Entry 7OW6 (X-ray diffraction, 2.64 A resolution); this record covers chains A and E of the 5 polymer chains in the assembly.

[Chain A]
Molecule: MHC class I antigen
Organism: Homo sapiens
UniProtKB: A0A583ZB34 (A0A583ZB34_HUMAN); residues 1-275 here correspond to UniProt positions 25-299 (UniProt number = residue number + 24)
Amino-acid sequence (276 residues; row label = number of the first residue in the row):
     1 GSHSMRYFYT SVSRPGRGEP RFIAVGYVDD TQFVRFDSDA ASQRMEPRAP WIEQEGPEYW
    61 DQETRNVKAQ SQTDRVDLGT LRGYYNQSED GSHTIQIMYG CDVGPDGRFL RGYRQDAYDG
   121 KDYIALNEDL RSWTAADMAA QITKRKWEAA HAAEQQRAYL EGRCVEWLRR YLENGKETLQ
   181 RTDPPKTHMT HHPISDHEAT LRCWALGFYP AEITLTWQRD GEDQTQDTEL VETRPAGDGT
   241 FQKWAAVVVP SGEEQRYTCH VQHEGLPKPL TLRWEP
Construct notes: expression tag (276)
Disulfide bonds: Cys101-Cys164, Cys203-Cys259
What the authors report for this chain:
  - contacts within the chain: Arg114-Asp116 (salt bridge)

[Chain E]
Molecule: TCR beta
Organism: Homo sapiens
Amino-acid sequence (246 residues; numbered 0 to 245; the number before each row is that of its first residue; numbering starts at 0):
     0 MNAGVTQTPK FRVLKTGQSM TLLCAQDMNH EYMYWYRQDP GMGLRLIHYS VGEGTTAKGE
    60 VPDGYNVSRL KKQNFLLGLE SAAPSQTSVY FCASKVGPGQ HNSPLHFGNG TRLTVTEDLN
   120 KVFPPEVAVF EPSEAEISHT QKATLVCLAT GFYPDHVELS WWVNGKEVHS GVCTDPQPLK
   180 EQPALNDSRY ALSSRLRVSA TFWQDPRNHF RCQVQFYGLS ENDEWTQDRA KPVTQIVSAE
   240 AWGRAD
Unresolved in the structure: 245
Disulfide bonds: Cys23-Cys91, Cys146-Cys211
What the authors report for this chain:
  - specificity-determining residues: Lys94, Gln99, His100, Asn101 (from molecular simulation)

[Chain A / chain E interface]
Contacting residue pairs (9; chain A residue first):
  Ala69(A) with His100(E), hydrogen bond (backbone-side chain)
  Gln72(A) with Pro97(E)
  Thr73(A) with Pro97(E), hydrogen bond (side chain-backbone); His100(E), hydrogen bond
  Arg75(A) with Glu30(E), salt bridge; Pro97(E)
  Val76(A) with Glu30(E); Pro97(E); Gly98(E)
The authors on this interface:
  - residue pairs: Arg75(A)-Glu30(E) (salt bridge)
  - interface residues, chain E: Pro97(E), Gly98(E), His100(E)

[Summary]
5 residues of chain A face 4 of chain E across their interface, with 3 hydrogen bonds and 1 salt bridge. Among
the polar pairs are Arg75(A)-Glu30(E), Ala69(A)-His100(E) and Thr73(A)-Pro97(E). The authors report a salt
bridge between Arg75(A) and Glu30(E). The paper reports interface residues Pro97(E), Gly98(E) and His100(E);
specificity determinants Lys94(E), Gln99(E) and His100(E) among others.
Chain A is MHC class I antigen and chain E is TCR beta, both from Homo sapiens; the structure, Crystal
structure of a TCR in complex with HLA-A*11:01 bound to KRAS G12D peptide (VVVGADGVGK), was determined by
X-ray diffraction together with 7OW3, 7OW4, 7OW5 and 7PB2 from the same study.
